PDB entry 5GAS | electron microscopy, 9.50 A resolution (very low resolution: no residue pairs are listed; an interface is given only as per-side residue counts) | chains A and F of the 26 polymer chains in the assembly

# Chain A
Name: V-type ATP synthase alpha chain
Organism: Thermus thermophilus
Notes: EC 3.6.3.14
UniProtKB: Q56403 (VATA_THET8); residue numbers follow UniProt; this construct covers 1-577
Chain sequence (577 residues; each row starts with the number of its first residue):
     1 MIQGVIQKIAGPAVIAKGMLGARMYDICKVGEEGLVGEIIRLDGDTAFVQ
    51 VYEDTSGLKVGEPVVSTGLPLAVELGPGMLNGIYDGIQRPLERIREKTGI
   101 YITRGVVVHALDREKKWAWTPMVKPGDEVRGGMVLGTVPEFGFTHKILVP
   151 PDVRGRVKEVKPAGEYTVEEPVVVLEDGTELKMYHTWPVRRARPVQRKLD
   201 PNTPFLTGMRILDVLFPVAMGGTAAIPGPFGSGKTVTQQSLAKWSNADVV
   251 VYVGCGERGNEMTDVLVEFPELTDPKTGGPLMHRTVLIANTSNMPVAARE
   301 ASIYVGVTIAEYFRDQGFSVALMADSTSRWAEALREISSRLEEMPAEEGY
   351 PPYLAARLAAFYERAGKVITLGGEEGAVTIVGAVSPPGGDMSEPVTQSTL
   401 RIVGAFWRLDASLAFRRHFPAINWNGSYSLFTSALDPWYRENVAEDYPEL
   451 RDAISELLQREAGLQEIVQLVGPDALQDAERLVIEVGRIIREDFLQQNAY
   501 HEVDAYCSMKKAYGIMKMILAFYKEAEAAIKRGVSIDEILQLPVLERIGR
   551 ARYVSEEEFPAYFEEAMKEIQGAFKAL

# Chain F
Name: V-type ATP synthase beta chain
Organism: Thermus thermophilus
UniProtKB: Q72J73 (VATB_THET2); residues 7-463 here = UniProt positions 7-463
Chain sequence (457 residues; row label = number of the first residue in the row):
     7 EYTGITYISGPLLFVENAKDLAYGAIVDIKDGTGRVRGGQVIEVSEEYAV
    57 IQVFEETTGLDLATTSVSLVEDVARLGVSKEMLGRRFNGIGKPIDGLPPI
   107 TPEKRLPITGLPLNPVARRKPEQFIQTGISTIDVMNTLVRGQKLPIFSGS
   157 GLPANEIAAQIARQATVRPDLSGEGEKEEPFAVVFAAMGITQRELSYFIQ
   207 EFERTGALSRSVLFLNKADDPTIERILTPRMALTVAEYLAFEHDYHVLVI
   257 LTDMTNYCEALREIGAAREEIPGRRGYPGYMYTDLATIYERAGVVEGKKG
   307 SVTQIPILSMPDDDRTHPIPDLTGYITEGQIQLSRELHRKGIYPPIDPLP
   357 SLSRLMNNGVGKGKTREDHKQVSDQLYSAYANGVDIRKLVAIIGEDALTE
   407 NDRRYLQFADAFERFFINQGQQNRSIEESLQIAWALLSMLPQGELKRISK
   457 DHIGKYY

# Chain A / chain F interface
At this resolution (10 A) residue pairs are not listed: 16 residues of chain A and 17 of chain F lie at the interface.

# Summary
16 residues of chain A and 17 residues of chain F are in contact.
Here chain A is V-type ATP synthase alpha chain and chain F is V-type ATP synthase beta chain, both from
Thermus thermophilus. Entry 5GAS (Thermus thermophilus V/A-ATPase, conformation 2) was determined by electron
microscopy (same publication as 5GAR).
